Entry 3VID (X-ray diffraction, 2.30 A resolution); this record covers chain A.

== Chain A ==
Molecule: Vascular endothelial growth factor receptor 2
From: Homo sapiens
Notes: EC 2.7.10.1; fragment: kinase domain
UniProt: P35968 (VGFR2_HUMAN); numbering as in UniProt (aligned over 813-1168)
Chain sequence (356 residues; each row starts with the number of its first residue):
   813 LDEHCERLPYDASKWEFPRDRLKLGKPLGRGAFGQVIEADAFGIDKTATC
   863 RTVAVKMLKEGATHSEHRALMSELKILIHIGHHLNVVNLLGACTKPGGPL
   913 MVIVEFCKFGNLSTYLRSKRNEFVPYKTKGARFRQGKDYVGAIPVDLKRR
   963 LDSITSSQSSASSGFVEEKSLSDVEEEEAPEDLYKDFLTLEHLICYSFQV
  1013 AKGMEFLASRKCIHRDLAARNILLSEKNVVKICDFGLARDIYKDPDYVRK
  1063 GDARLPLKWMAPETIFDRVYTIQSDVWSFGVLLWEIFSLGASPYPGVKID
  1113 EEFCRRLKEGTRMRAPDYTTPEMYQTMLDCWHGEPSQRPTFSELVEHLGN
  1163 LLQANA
Unresolved in the structure: 940-989, 1047-1053
Small-molecule neighbours: 4TT (4,5,6,11-tetrahydro-1H-pyrazolo[4',3':6,7]cyclohepta[1,2-b]indole): Leu840, Val848, Ala866, Val916, Glu917, Phe918, Cys919, Lys920, Gly922, Leu1035
Curated features (UniProtKB/Swiss-Prot):
  - active site: Asp1028 (Proton acceptor)
  - binding site (ATP): Leu840 to Val848, Lys868
  - modified residue: Tyr951 (Phosphotyrosine), Ser982 (Phosphoserine), Ser984 (Phosphoserine), Tyr996 (Phosphotyrosine), Tyr1054 (Phosphotyrosine), Tyr1059 (Phosphotyrosine)
  - natural variant: Val848 (V848E: Strongly reduced autophosphorylation and kinase activity), Gly873 (G873R: In a colorectal cancer sample), Pro1147 (P1147S: In HCI)
  - mutagenesis: Lys868 (K868M: Loss of enzyme activity), Tyr951 (Y951F: Abolishes reorganization of the actin cytoskeleton and cell migration in response to VEGFA), Tyr996 (Y996F: Strongly reduced autophosphorylation. Reduces phosphorylation of PLCG1), Cys1045 (C1045A: Significantly higher kinase activity), Tyr1054 (Y1054F: Strongly reduced autophosphorylation. Abolishes phosphorylation of downstream signaling proteins; when associated with F-1059), Tyr1059 (Y1059F: Strongly reduced autophosphorylation. Abolishes phosphorylation of downstream signaling proteins; when associated with F-1054)

== In short ==
Chain A binds compound 4TT. UniProt lists active-site residue Asp1028, 10 ATP-binding residues and 6
mutagenesis sites.
Chain A is Vascular endothelial growth factor receptor 2 (Homo sapiens); the structure, Crystal structure of
human VEGFR2 kinase domain with Compound A, was determined by X-ray diffraction, deposited together with 3VHK.
